PDB entry 9F0H | electron microscopy, 1.80 A resolution | chains 4 and D of the 11 polymer chains in the assembly

== Chain 4 ==
Name: Carboxysome shell vertex protein CsoS4A
Source organism: Halothiobacillus neapolitanus
UniProtKB: O85043 (CSS4A_HALNC); numbering as in UniProt (aligned over 1-83)
Amino-acid sequence (83 residues; each row starts with the number of its first residue):
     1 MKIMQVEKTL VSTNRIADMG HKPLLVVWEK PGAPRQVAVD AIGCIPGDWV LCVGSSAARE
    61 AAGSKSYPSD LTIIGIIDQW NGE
Not modelled in the structure: 82-83

== Chain D ==
Name: Carboxysome shell protein CsoS1C
Source organism: Halothiobacillus neapolitanus
UniProtKB: P45688 (CSOSC_HALNC); numbering as in UniProt (aligned over 1-98)
Amino-acid sequence (98 residues; numbered 1 to 98; the number before each row is that of its first residue):
     1 MAAVTGIALG MIETRGLVPA IEAADAMTKA AEVRLVGRQF VGGGYVTVLV RGETGAVNAA
    61 VRAGADACER VGDGLVAAHI IARVHSEVEN ILPKAPEA
Not modelled in the structure: 1-3, 97-98

== Chain 4 / chain D interface ==
Pairs across the interface (6):
  I45(4) - R83(D)
  I45(4) - H85(D)
  D48(4) - R83(D)  salt bridge
  I76(4) - R83(D)
  I77(4) - R83(D)  hydrogen bond (backbone-side chain)
  D78(4) - R83(D)  hydrogen bond (backbone-side chain)
Interface residues without a listed pair, chain D (4 interface residues in all): T54, V84

== Summary ==
5 residues of chain 4 and 4 residues of chain D are in contact; the contacts include 2 hydrogen bonds and 1
salt bridge. Among the polar pairs are D48(4)-R83(D), I77(4)-R83(D) and D78(4)-R83(D).
Chain 4 is Carboxysome shell vertex protein CsoS4A and chain D is Carboxysome shell protein CsoS1C, both from
Halothiobacillus neapolitanus; the structure, cryo-EM structure of carboxysomal mini-shell icosahedral
assembly from co-expression of CsoS1C, CsoS4A, and CsoS2-C (T = ..., was determined by electron microscopy
(same publication as 8YVE, 8YVF and 8YVI).
